6J4E - chains C and B of the 3 polymer chains in the assembly; structure by X-ray diffraction, 3.13 A resolution.

== Chain C ==
Molecule: 15-nt DNA strand
Sequence (15 nucleotides; row label = number of the first residue in the row):
     1 AGCCTTTGAC CAGCG

== Chain B ==
Protein: WRKY transcription factor 1
Source organism: Arabidopsis thaliana
UniProtKB: Q9SI37 (WRKY1_ARATH); numbering as in UniProt (aligned over 101-170)
Chain sequence (80 residues; each row starts with the number of its first residue):
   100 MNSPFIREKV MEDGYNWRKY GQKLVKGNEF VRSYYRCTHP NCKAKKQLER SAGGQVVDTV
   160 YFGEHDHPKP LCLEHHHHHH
Unresolved in the structure: 100-108, 170-179
Differences from the reference sequence: initiating methionine (100); expression tag (171-179)
Swiss-Prot annotation at these positions:
  - DNA-binding region: Ile-105 to Pro-169 (WRKY 1)
  - binding site (Zn(2+)): Cys-136, Cys-141, His-164, His-166
Metal / ion sites: Zn2+: Cys-136, Cys-141, His-164, His-166

== Interface between chain C and chain B ==
Residue-residue contacts - 9 pairs, chain C then chain B:
  DC4(C) / Arg-117(B)  salt bridge to the phosphate
  DC4(C) / Thr-137(B)  hydrogen bond to the phosphate
  DT5(C) / Trp-116(B)  phosphate contact
  DT5(C) / Arg-117(B)  phosphate contact
  DT5(C) / Lys-118(B)  hydrogen bond to the phosphate
  DT6(C) / Lys-118(B)  salt bridge to the phosphate
  DT7(C) / Gly-120(B)  base contact
  DT7(C) / Gln-121(B)  base contact
  DA9(C) / Lys-122(B)  base contact
Also at the interface, not in a pair above, chain B (9 interface residues in all): Tyr-119, Tyr-134

== In short ==
5 residues of chain C and 9 residues of chain B are in contact; the contacts include 2 hydrogen bonds and 2
salt bridges. Among the polar pairs are DC4(C)/Thr-137(B), DT5(C)/Lys-118(B) and DC4(C)/Arg-117(B). From
UniProt: a DNA-binding region and 4 Zn2+-binding residues on chain B.
Chain C is a 15-nt DNA strand and chain B is WRKY transcription factor 1 (Arabidopsis thaliana); the
structure, Crystal structure of the AtWRKY1 domain, was determined by X-ray diffraction.
